Entry 7WFD (electron microscopy, 3.25 A resolution); this record covers chains AB and AD of the 16 polymer chains in the assembly.

Chain AB:
Name: Photosystem I P700 chlorophyll a apoprotein A2
From: Arabidopsis thaliana
Notes: EC 1.97.1.12
UniProt: P56767 (PSAB_ARATH); residues 1-734 here = UniProt positions 1-734
Chain sequence (734 residues; numbered 1 to 734; the number before each row is that of its first residue):
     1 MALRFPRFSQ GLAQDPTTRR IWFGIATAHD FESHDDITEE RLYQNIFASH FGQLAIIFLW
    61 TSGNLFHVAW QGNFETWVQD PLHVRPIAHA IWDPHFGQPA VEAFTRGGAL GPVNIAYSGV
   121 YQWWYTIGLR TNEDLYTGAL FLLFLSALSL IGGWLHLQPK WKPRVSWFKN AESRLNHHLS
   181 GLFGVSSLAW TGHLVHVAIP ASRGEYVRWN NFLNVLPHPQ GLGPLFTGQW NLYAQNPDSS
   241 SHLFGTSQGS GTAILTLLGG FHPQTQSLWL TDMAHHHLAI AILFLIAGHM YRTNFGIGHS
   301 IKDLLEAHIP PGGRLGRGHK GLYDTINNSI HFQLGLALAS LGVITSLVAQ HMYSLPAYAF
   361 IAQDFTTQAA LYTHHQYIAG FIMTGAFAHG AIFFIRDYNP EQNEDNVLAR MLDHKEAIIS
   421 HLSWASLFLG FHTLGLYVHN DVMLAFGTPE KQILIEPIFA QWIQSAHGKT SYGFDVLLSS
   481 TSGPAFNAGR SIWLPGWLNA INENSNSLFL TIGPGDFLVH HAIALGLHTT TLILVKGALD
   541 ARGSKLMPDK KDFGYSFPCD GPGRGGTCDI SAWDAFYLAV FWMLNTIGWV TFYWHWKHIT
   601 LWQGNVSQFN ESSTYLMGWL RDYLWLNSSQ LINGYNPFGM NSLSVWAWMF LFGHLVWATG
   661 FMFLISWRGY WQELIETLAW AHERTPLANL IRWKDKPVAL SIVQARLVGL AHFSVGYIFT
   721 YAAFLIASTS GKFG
Curated features (UniProtKB/Swiss-Prot):
  - binding site ([4Fe-4S] cluster): Cys559, Cys568
  - binding site (chlorophyll a): His654, Met662, Tyr670
  - binding site (phylloquinone): Trp671
Metal / ion sites: chlorophyll a Mg site 1 near Gln53 (its only coordinating residue here); chlorophyll a Mg site 2 near Asp93 (its only coordinating residue here); 4Fe-4S cluster Fe: Cys559, Cys568 (shared with 2 residues of chain AA)
Small-molecule neighbours:
  - beta-carotene (BCR), molecule 1: Phe5, Ile21, Ile25, Ile691
  - beta-carotene (BCR), molecule 2: Leu54, Ile57, Phe58, Trp60, Gly181, Leu182, Val185, Ser186, Leu188
  - beta-carotene (BCR), molecule 3: Thr61, Leu65, Trp123, Trp124, Ile127, Leu129, Gly138, Phe141, Leu142, Leu145, Trp209, Leu213
  - beta-carotene (BCR), molecule 4: Leu188, Leu222, Leu225, Phe226, Leu278, Ile282, Leu285, His289, Ile297
  - beta-carotene (BCR), molecule 5: His331, Phe332, Gly335, Leu336, Ala339, Val343, Met383, Ala386, Phe387, Gly390, Phe393, Phe394, Ala538
  - beta-carotene (BCR), molecule 6: Phe387, Met411, Ile418, Val535, Leu539
  - beta-carotene (BCR), molecule 7: Leu434, Gly435, Val438
  - beta-carotene (BCR), molecule 8: Val645, Trp648, Met649, Phe652, Trp671, Leu674, Ile675, Leu678, Phe719
  - beta-carotene (BCR), molecule 9: Thr685, Pro686, Leu687
  - chlorophyll a (CLA), molecule 1: Phe5, Phe8, Gly24, Ile25, Ala28, His29, Phe31, Ser49, Gly52, Gln53, Ile56
  - chlorophyll a (CLA), molecule 2: Thr18, Ile21, Trp22, Ile675, Leu678, Ala679, His682, Ile691, Arg692, Trp693, Lys694, Asp695, Pro697, Val698, Leu700
  - chlorophyll a (CLA), molecule 3: Ile21, Trp22, Ile25
  - chlorophyll a (CLA), molecule 4: Trp22, Phe652, Leu655, Val656, Thr659, Met662, Phe663, Leu700, Val708, Ala711, His712, Val715
  - chlorophyll a (CLA), molecule 5: Ile25, Ala26, Thr27, His29, Asp30, His331, Leu334, Leu338, Phe381, Ile382, Thr384, Gly385, Ala388, His389, Ile392, Arg396, Tyr555, Trp573, Phe576, Leu707, Ala711
  - chlorophyll a (CLA), molecule 6: His29, Phe31, Tyr43, Ile46, Ser49, His50, Gln53, Leu54, Ile57, Phe168, Arg174, His178, Leu182, Phe183, Ile330, His331, Gln333, Leu334, Ala337, Leu338, Leu341
  - chlorophyll a (CLA), molecule 7: His29, Gln53, Ile56, Ile57, Trp60, Leu338, Leu341, Ile378, Phe381, Ile382
  - chlorophyll a (CLA), molecule 8: Phe47, Phe51, Leu148, Ile151, Gly152, Leu155, His156, Trp161, Pro163, Trp167
  - chlorophyll a (CLA), molecule 9: Phe47, His50, Phe51, Leu54, Trp123, Trp167, Phe168, Asn170, Ser173, Arg174, His177, His178, Gly181, Leu182, Phe183, Ile344, Tyr358
  - chlorophyll a (CLA), molecule 10: Phe51, Leu54, Phe58, Ile127, Leu129, Asp134, Thr137, Gly138, Phe141, Phe144, Leu145, Leu148, Ser149, Ser186, Ala189, Trp190, Gly192, His193, His196, Val197, Val207, Arg208, Trp209, Phe212
  - chlorophyll a (CLA), molecule 11: Ile56, Trp60, Asn64, His67, Val68, Ala88, His89, Asn114, Ile115, Ala116, Tyr117, Ser118, Val120, Val645, Trp646, Met649, Phe719
  - chlorophyll a (CLA), molecule 12: Ile57, Phe58, Trp60, Thr61, Ser118, Gly119, Val120, Trp123, Val185, Ser186, Ala189, Leu341, Ile344, Thr345, Val348, Met352, Tyr358, Ile361, Leu371, His374, His375, Ile378, Ile382
  - chlorophyll a (CLA), molecule 13: Leu59, Trp60, Ser62, Gly63, Phe66, His67, Trp70, Gln71, His89, Ala90, Ile91, Trp92, Leu143
  - chlorophyll a (CLA), molecule 14: Trp60, Asn64, Tyr117, Ser118, Val120, Ala370, Leu371, Thr373, His374, Tyr377, Ile378, Phe381, Trp646, Met649, Phe652, Val715, Ile718, Phe719, Tyr721, Ala722, Leu725, Ile726
  - chlorophyll a (CLA), molecule 15: His89, Ala90, Ile91, Trp92, Asp93, Pro94, His95, Phe96, Phe104, Asn114, Ser644, Val645, Trp648
  - chlorophyll a (CLA), molecule 16: Trp123, Thr126, Ile127, Leu182, Phe183, Ser186, Ser187, Trp190, Leu194, Leu270, Met273, His276, His277, Ile280, Phe284, Ile344, Leu347, Val348, His351, Met352, Ala357, Tyr358
  - chlorophyll a (CLA), molecule 17: Trp167, Asn170, Ser173, His177, Thr293, Asn294, Phe295
  - chlorophyll a (CLA), molecule 18: Ala171, Arg174, Leu175, His178, Leu179, Phe183, Phe284, Ile301, Leu305, Tyr323, Ile326, Asn327, Leu336, Ala337, Ser340, Leu341, Ile344
  - chlorophyll a (CLA), molecule 19: Leu175, Leu179, Phe183, Leu283, Phe284, Ile286, Ala287, Met290, Tyr291, Ile301, Leu304
  - chlorophyll a (CLA), molecule 20: Asn176, His177, Ser180, Gly181, Val185, Leu285, His289, Met290, Tyr291, Thr293, Phe295, Ile297
  - chlorophyll a (CLA), molecule 21: Leu188, Ala189, Thr191, Gly192, Val195, His196, Phe212, Leu213, Val215, Leu216, Pro217, His218, Gly221, Leu222, Leu225, Tyr233, Ile254, Leu255, Leu278
  - chlorophyll a (CLA), molecule 22: Leu225, Trp230, Asn231, Tyr233, Ala234, Leu255, Leu257, His275, Leu278, Ala279, Ile282, Ile286, Ile492, Trp493
  - chlorophyll a (CLA), molecule 23: Leu257, Gly259, Gly260, Leu268, Asp272, Met273, His275, His276, Ala279, Ile280, Leu283, His351, Leu355, Trp493, Trp497
  - chlorophyll a (CLA), molecule 24: Ile286, Ala287, His289, Met290, Ile297, Gly298, His299
  - chlorophyll a (CLA), molecule 25: Ile286, Met290, His299, Asp303, Leu304, Ala307, His308
  - chlorophyll a (CLA), molecule 26: Leu304, Leu305, His308, Leu315, His319, Leu322, Ile326, Phe332, Val407, Leu408, Met411
  - chlorophyll a (CLA), molecule 27: Ala307, His308, Ile309, Pro310, Pro311, Arg314, Leu315
  - chlorophyll a (CLA), molecule 28: Arg314, Leu315, Gly316, Val407, Arg410, Met411, Asp413, His414, Ala417, Ile418, His421
  - chlorophyll a (CLA), molecule 29: Ser340, Val343, Ile344, Leu347, Gln350, His351, Tyr353, Ser354, Leu355, Leu508, Phe509
  - chlorophyll a (CLA), molecule 30: Val343, Ser346, Leu347, Gln350, Gln376, Gly380, Met383, Phe387, Leu527, Thr530, Thr531, Leu534, Met583, Thr586, Ile587
  - chlorophyll a (CLA), molecule 31: Gln350, Tyr353, Tyr372, Gln376, Phe459, Ala460, Trp462, Ile463, Gln464, Phe509, Leu510, Ile512, His520, Ile523, Leu527, Val590, Tyr593, Trp594, Lys597
  - chlorophyll a (CLA), molecule 32: Tyr377, Thr433, Leu434, Tyr437, Val519, Ala522, Leu525, Asn585, Trp589, Phe592, Leu616, Trp619, Leu624, Ser628, Ile632, Phe650, Gly653, His654, Trp657, Phe713, Tyr717, Thr720, Tyr721, Phe724
  - chlorophyll a (CLA), molecule 33: Ala417, His421, Trp424
  - chlorophyll a (CLA), molecule 34: Ile418, His421, Leu422, Trp424, Ala425, Ala524, Leu527, His528, Thr531
  - chlorophyll a (CLA), molecule 35: Ser420, His421, Ser423, Trp424, Leu427, Phe431
  - chlorophyll a (CLA), molecule 36: Ser423, Ser426, Leu427, Gly430, Phe431, Leu434, Leu525, Thr529, Leu532, Ile533, Leu578, Phe581, Trp582
  - chlorophyll a (CLA), molecule 37: Trp424, Leu427, Phe428, Phe431, His432
  - chlorophyll a (CLA), molecule 38: Trp424, Ala425, Phe428, Leu429, Ile455, Glu456, Pro457, Ile458, Phe459, Ala460, Ile512, Asp516, Phe517, His520, His521, Ala524, His528
  - chlorophyll a (CLA), molecule 39: Phe431, His432, Gly435, Leu436, Val438, His439, Val442, Met443, Phe446, Lys451, Ile453
  - chlorophyll a (CLA), molecule 40: Leu434, Val438, Asp441, Val442, Leu525, Phe581, Trp582, Asn585, Trp589, Leu616, Leu620, Trp657, Phe713, Tyr717
  - chlorophyll a (CLA), molecule 41: Ile458, Phe459, Trp462, Phe474
  - chlorophyll a (CLA), molecule 42: Trp462, Ile463, Ala466, His467, Leu477, Leu478, Ala485, Trp493, Leu494, Trp497, Phe509
  - chlorophyll a (CLA), molecule 43: Leu477, Pro484, Ala485, Ala488, Gly489, Ile492, Trp493
  - chlorophyll a (CLA), molecule 44: Leu620, Leu624, Trp625, Trp657
  - chlorophyll a (CLA), molecule 45: Tyr635, Trp648, Leu651, Phe652, His654, Leu655, Trp657, Ala658, Phe661
  - chlorophyll a (CLA), molecule 46: Leu655, Ala658, Thr659, Phe661, Met662, Ile665, Ser666, Tyr670, Trp671, Leu674
  - chlorophyll a (CLA), molecule 47: Leu678, Ala681, His682, Thr685, Ala688, Ile691
  - chlorophyll a (CLA), molecule 48: Trp680, Ala681, Arg684, Thr685, Pro686
  - chlorophyll a (CLA), molecule 49: Pro686, Leu687, Ala688, Leu690, Ile691
  - dodecyl-alpha-D-maltoside (LMU): Gly473, Phe474, Asp475
  - phylloquinone (PQN): Trp22, Ile25, Met662, Phe663, Ser666, Trp667, Arg668, Trp671, Ile675, Val698, Ala699, Leu700, Ser701, Ala705
  - 4Fe-4S cluster (SF4): Cys559, Gly561, Pro562, Cys568, Trp667, Ile702, Arg706

Chain AD:
Name: Photosystem I reaction center subunit II-2, chloroplastic
From: Arabidopsis thaliana
UniProt: Q9SA56 (PSAD2_ARATH); numbering as in UniProt (aligned over 1-204)
Chain sequence (204 residues; numbered 1 to 204; the number before each row is that of its first residue):
     1 MATQAAGIFS PAITTTTSAV KKLHLFSSSH RPKSLSFTKT AIRAEKTESS SAAPAVKEAP
    61 VGFTPPQLDP NTPSPIFAGS TGGLLRKAQV EEFYVITWNS PKEQIFEMPT GGAAIMREGP
   121 NLLKLARKEQ CLALGTRLRS KYKITYQFYR VFPNGEVQYL HPKDGVYPEK ANPGREGVGL
   181 NMRSIGKNVS PIEVKFTGKQ SYDL
Disordered / not traced: 1-63
Curated features (UniProtKB/Swiss-Prot):
  - region: Arg137 to Thr145 (Ferredoxin and ferredoxin-oxidoreductase binding)
  - modified residue: Thr47 (Phosphothreonine)

How chain AB and chain AD interact:
Residue-residue contacts (29):
  Glu32(AB) - Lys195(AD)  salt bridge
  Ile37(AB) - Phe196(AD)
  Glu39(AB) - Phe196(AD)
  Leu42(AB) - Phe196(AD)  hydrophobic
  Ile395(AB) - Pro191(AD)
  Arg396(AB) - Pro191(AD)
  Arg396(AB) - Ile192(AD)  hydrogen bond (backbone-backbone)
  Arg396(AB) - Lys195(AD)
  Asp397(AB) - Ile192(AD)
  Asp397(AB) - Lys195(AD)
  Tyr398(AB) - Ile192(AD)
  Asn399(AB) - Ile192(AD)
  Asn399(AB) - Glu193(AD)
  Pro400(AB) - Ser190(AD)
  Glu401(AB) - Glu193(AD)
  Arg542(AB) - Ser190(AD)  hydrogen bond
  Lys551(AB) - Asn188(AD)
  Lys551(AB) - Pro191(AD)
  Asp552(AB) - Asn188(AD)  hydrogen bond
  Asp552(AB) - Val189(AD)
  Asp552(AB) - Ser201(AD)
  Trp680(AB) - Thr81(AD)
  Trp680(AB) - Leu85(AD)
  Glu683(AB) - Leu85(AD)
  Glu683(AB) - Arg86(AD)
  Arg684(AB) - Leu84(AD)  hydrogen bond (side chain-backbone)
  Arg684(AB) - Leu85(AD)
  Arg692(AB) - Arg86(AD)
  Lys696(AB) - Glu91(AD)  salt bridge
Other interface residues (no listed pair), chain AB (21 interface residues in all): Thr38, Asp549
Other interface residues (no listed pair), chain AD (16 interface residues in all): Ile185, Tyr202

Summary:
The interface between chain AB and chain AD involves 21 residues on one side and 16 on the other, with 4
hydrogen bonds and 2 salt bridges. Among the polar pairs are Glu32(AB)-Lys195(AD), Lys696(AB)-Glu91(AD) and
Arg542(AB)-Ser190(AD).
Here chain AB is Photosystem I P700 chlorophyll a apoprotein A2 and chain AD is Photosystem I reaction center
subunit II-2, chloroplastic, both from Arabidopsis thaliana. Entry 7WFD (Left PSI in the cyclic electron
transport supercomplex NDH-PSI from Arabidopsis) was determined by electron microscopy, deposited together
with 7WFE and 7WFG.
